PDB entry 4E5A | X-ray diffraction, 1.87 A resolution | chain X

[Chain X]
Name: Mitogen-activated protein kinase 14
Organism: Homo sapiens
Notes: EC 2.7.11.24
UniProt: Q16539 (MK14_HUMAN); residue numbers follow UniProt; this construct covers 1-360
Sequence (360 residues; row label = number of the first residue in the row):
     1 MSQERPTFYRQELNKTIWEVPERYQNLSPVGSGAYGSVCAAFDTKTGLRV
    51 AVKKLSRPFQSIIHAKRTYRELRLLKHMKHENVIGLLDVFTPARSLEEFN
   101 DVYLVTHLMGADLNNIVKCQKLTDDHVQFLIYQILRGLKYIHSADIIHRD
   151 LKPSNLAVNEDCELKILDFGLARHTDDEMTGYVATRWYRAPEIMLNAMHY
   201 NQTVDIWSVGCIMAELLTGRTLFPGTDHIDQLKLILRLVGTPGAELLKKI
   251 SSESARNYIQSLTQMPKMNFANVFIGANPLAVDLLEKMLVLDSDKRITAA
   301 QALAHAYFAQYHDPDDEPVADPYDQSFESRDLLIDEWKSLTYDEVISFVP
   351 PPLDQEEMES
Unresolved in the structure: 1-2, 118-122, 170-183, 354-360
Differences from the reference sequence: engineered mutation Ala197 (Trp in Q16539)
UniProt features mapped onto this chain:
  - motif: Thr180 to Tyr182 (TXY)
  - active site: Asp168 (Proton acceptor)
  - binding site (ATP): Val30 to Val38, Lys53
  - modified residue: Ser2 (N-acetylserine), Thr16 (Phosphothreonine), Lys53 (N6-acetyllysine), Lys152 (N6-acetyllysine), Thr180 (Phosphothreonine), Tyr182 (Phosphotyrosine), Thr263 (Phosphothreonine), Tyr323 (Phosphotyrosine)
  - natural variant: Ala51 (A51V: In a gastric adenocarcinoma sample), Pro322 (P322R: In a lung adenocarcinoma sample)
  - mutagenesis: Ala34 (A34V: Lowered kinase activity), Lys53 (K53R: Loss of kinase activity), Lys54 (K54R: Impairs MAP2K6/MKK6-dependent autophosphorylation), Tyr69 (Y69H: Lowered kinase activity), Asp168 (D168A: Loss of kinase activity), Thr175 (T175A: No effect on either the kinase activity or tyrosine phosphorylation), Asp176 (D176A: Emulation of the active state. Increase in activity; when associated with S-327 or L-327), Asp177 (D177A: Loss of kinase activity), Thr180 (T180E: Loss of kinase activity), Tyr182 (Y182F: Loss of kinase activity), Ala320 (A320T: Lowered kinase activity), Phe327 (F327L: Emulation of the active state. Increase in activity; when associated with A-176; F327S: Emulation of the active state. Increase in activity; when associated with A-176), 1 further mutagenesis entry in UniProt

[Summary]
Curated annotation (UniProt) lists active-site residue Asp168, 10 ATP-binding residues and 13 mutagenesis
sites.
Chain X is Mitogen-activated protein kinase 14 (Homo sapiens); the structure, The W197A mutant of p38a MAP
kinase, was determined by X-ray diffraction together with 4E5B, 4E6A, 4E6C and 4E8A from the same study.
